6CH9 - chains G and Q of the 6 polymer chains in the assembly; structure by X-ray diffraction, 4.85 A resolution (low resolution: residue-level contacts below are approximate; hydrogen-bond / salt-bridge calls are withheld).

# Chain G
Name: Envelope glycoprotein gp120
Organism: Human immunodeficiency virus 1
Reference sequence: B3UES2 (B3UES2_9HIV1); the construct lacks a stretch of the UniProt sequence and is renumbered around it, so the offset changes along the chain: 31-139 = UniProt 29-137; 152-185 = UniProt 154-187; 187-309 = UniProt 196-318; 312-321 = UniProt 319-328; 3 more segments
Chain sequence (518 residues; row label = number of the first residue in the row; note: 19 numbers in that range are skipped by the numbering (no residue carries them; nothing is unmodelled there); a row labelled like 139A-139P holds insertion residues (139A, then the next letters in order); numbers below 1 keep their minus sign (Met-4 is residue -4)):
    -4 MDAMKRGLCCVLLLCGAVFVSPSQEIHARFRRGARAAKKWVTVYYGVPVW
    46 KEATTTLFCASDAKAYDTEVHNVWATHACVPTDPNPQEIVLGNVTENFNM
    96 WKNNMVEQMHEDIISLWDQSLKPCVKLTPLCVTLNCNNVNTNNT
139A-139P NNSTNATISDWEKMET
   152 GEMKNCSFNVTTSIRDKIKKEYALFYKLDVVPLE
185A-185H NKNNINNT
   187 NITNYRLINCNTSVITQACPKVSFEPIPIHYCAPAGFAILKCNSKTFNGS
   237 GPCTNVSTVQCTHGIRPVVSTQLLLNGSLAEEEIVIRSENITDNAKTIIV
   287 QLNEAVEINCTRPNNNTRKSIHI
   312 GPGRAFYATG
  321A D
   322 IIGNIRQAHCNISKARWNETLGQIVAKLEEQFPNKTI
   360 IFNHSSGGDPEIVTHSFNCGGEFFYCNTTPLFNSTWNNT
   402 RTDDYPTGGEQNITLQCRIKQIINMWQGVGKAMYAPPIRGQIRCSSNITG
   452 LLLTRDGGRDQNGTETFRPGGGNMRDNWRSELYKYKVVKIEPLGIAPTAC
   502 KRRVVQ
Unresolved in the structure: -4 to 31, 139A-139P, 185A-185H, 402-409, 506-507
Glycans and other covalent adducts: N-acetylglucosamine (NAG) linked to Asn156, Asn160, Asn197, Asn234, Asn241, Asn276, Asn295, Asn301, Asn339, Asn362, Asn386, Asn392, Asn448; glycan linked to Asn262
Differences from the reference sequence: initiating methionine (-4); expression tag (-3 to 30); engineered mutation Cys501 (Ala505 in B3UES2)

# Chain Q
Name: BG18 Heavy Chain
Organism: Homo sapiens
Chain sequence (240 residues; numbered 1 to 240; the number before each row is that of its first residue):
     1 QVQLRESGPGLVKPSETLSLSCTVSQDSRPSDHSWTWVRQSPGKALEWIG
    51 DIHYNGATTYNPSLRSRVRIELDQSIPRFSLKMTSMTAADTGMYYCARNA
   101 IRIYGVVALGEWFHYGMDVWGQGTAVTVSSASTKGPSVFPLAPSSKSTSG
   151 GTAALGCLVKDYFPEPVTVSWNSGALTSGVHTFPAVLQSSGLYSLSSVVT
   201 VPSSSLGTQTYICNVNHKPSNTKVDKRVEPKSCDKHHHHH
Unresolved in the structure: 1, 233-240

# Interface between chain G and chain Q
Contacting residue pairs (5):
  Asn325(G) - Tyr104(Q)
  Arg327(G) - Tyr104(Q)
  Arg327(G) - Gly105(Q)
  Arg327(G) - Glu111(Q)
  His330(G) - Val107(Q)
Also at the interface, not in a pair above, chain G (5 interface residues in all): Gly324, Ile326

# Summary
Chain G and chain Q form an interface of 5 and 4 residues respectively. Covalently linked N-acetylglucosamine:
at Asn156(G), Asn160(G), Asn197(G), Asn234(G), Asn241(G) and Asn262(G) and 8 more.
Chain G is Envelope glycoprotein gp120 (Human immunodeficiency virus 1) and chain Q is BG18 Heavy Chain (Homo
sapiens); the structure, Crystal structure of a natively-glycosylated B41 SOSIP.664 HIV-1 Envelope Trimer in
complex with the broadly-neutralizing antibodies ..., was determined by X-ray diffraction together with 6CH7,
6CH8 and 6CHB from the same study.
